7RKX - chains B and D of the 5 polymer chains in the assembly; structure by electron microscopy, 3.10 A resolution.

# Chain B
Protein: Guanine nucleotide-binding protein G(I)/G(S)/G(T) subunit beta-1
From: Homo sapiens
Reference sequence: P62873 (GBB1_HUMAN); numbering as in UniProt (aligned over 2-340)
Sequence (345 residues; numbered -4 to 340; the number before each row is that of its first residue; numbers below 1 keep their minus sign (Gly-4 is residue -4)):
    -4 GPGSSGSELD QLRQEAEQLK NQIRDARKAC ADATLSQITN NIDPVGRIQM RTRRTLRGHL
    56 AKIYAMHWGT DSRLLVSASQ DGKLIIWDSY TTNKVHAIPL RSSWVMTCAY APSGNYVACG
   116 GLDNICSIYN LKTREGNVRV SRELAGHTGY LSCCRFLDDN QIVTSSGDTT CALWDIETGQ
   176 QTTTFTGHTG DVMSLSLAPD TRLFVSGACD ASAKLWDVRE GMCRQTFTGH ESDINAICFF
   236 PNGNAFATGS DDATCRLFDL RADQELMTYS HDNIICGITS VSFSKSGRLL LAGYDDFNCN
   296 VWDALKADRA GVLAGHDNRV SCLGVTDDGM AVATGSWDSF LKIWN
Not modelled in the structure: -4 to 2
Construct notes: expression tag (-4 to 1)

# Chain D
Protein: Antibody fragment scFv16
From: Mus musculus
Notes: antibody fragment or engineered binder
Sequence (256 residues; row label = number of the first residue in the row; note: 2 numbers in that range are skipped by the numbering (no residue carries them; nothing is unmodelled there); a row labelled like 121A-121N holds insertion residues (121A, then the next letters in order)):
     1 DVQLVESGGG LVQPGGSRKL SCSASGFAFS SFGMHWVRQA PEKGLEWVAY ISSGSGTIYY
    61 ADTVKGRFTI SRDDPKNTLF LQMTSLRSED TAMYYCVRSI YYYGSSPFDF WGQGTTLTVS
   121 S
121A-121N GGGGSGGGGSGGGG
   124 SDIVMTQATS SVPVTPGESV SISCRSSKSL LHSNGNTYLY WFLQRPGQSP QLLIYRMSNL
   184 ASGVPDRFSG SGSGTAFTLT ISRLEAEDVG VYYCMQHLEY PLTFGAGTKL ELKGSLEVLF
   244 Q
Not modelled in the structure: 121A-121N, 236-244
Cystine bridges: Cys22-Cys96, Cys147-Cys217

# Chain B / chain D interface
Contacting residue pairs (10):
  Arg68(B) - Tyr103(D)
  Leu69(B) - Tyr103(D)  hydrophobic
  Val90(B) - Tyr102(D)  hydrophobic
  Arg129(B) - Arg98(D)
  Arg129(B) - Phe110(D)
  Glu130(B) - Gly26(D)
  Glu130(B) - Phe27(D)
  Glu130(B) - Ala28(D)  hydrogen bond (backbone-backbone)
  Glu130(B) - Phe32(D)
  Asn132(B) - Ala28(D)
Interface residues without a listed pair, chain B (10 interface residues in all): Asp66, Asp83, His91, Gly131
Interface residues without a listed pair, chain D (9 interface residues in all): Val2

# In short
Chain B and chain D form an interface of 10 and 9 residues respectively, with 1 hydrogen bond. The
hydrogen-bonded pair Glu130(B)-Ala28(D) is a backbone contact.
Chain B is Guanine nucleotide-binding protein G(I)/G(S)/G(T) subunit beta-1 (Homo sapiens) and chain D is
Antibody fragment scFv16 (Mus musculus); the structure, Structure of US27-Gi-scFv16 in CL-state, was
determined by electron microscopy, deposited together with 7RKF, 7RKM, 7RKN and 7RKY.
